9BYV - chains C and D of the 4 polymer chains in the assembly; structure by electron microscopy, 3.83 A resolution.

== Chain C (and D) ==
Protein: Ribonucleoside-diphosphate reductase subunit beta
From: Bacillus subtilis
Notes: EC 1.17.4.1; chain D of this document is another copy of the same molecule, construct and numbering; everything in this record applies to it too
UniProt: P50621 (RIR2_BACSU); residue numbers follow UniProt; this construct covers 1-329
Sequence (350 residues; row label = number of the first residue in the row; numbers below 1 keep their minus sign (Met-20 is residue -20)):
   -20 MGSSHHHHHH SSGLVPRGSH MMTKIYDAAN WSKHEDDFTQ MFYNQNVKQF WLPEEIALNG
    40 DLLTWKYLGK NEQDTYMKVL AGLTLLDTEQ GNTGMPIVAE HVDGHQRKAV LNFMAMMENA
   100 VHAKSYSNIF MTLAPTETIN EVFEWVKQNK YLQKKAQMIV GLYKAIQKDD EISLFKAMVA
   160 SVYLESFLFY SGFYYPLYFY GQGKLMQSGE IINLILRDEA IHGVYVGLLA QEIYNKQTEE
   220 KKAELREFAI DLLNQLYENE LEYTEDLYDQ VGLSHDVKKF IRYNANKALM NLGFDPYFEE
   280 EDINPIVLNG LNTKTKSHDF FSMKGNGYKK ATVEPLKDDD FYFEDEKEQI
Disordered / not traced: -20 to 15, 291-308, 323-329
Sequence notes: initiating methionine (-20); expression tag (-19 to 0)
Metal / ion sites: Mn2+ site 1: Asp66, Glu97, His101, Glu198; Mn2+ site 2: Glu97, Glu164, Glu198, His201
Swiss-Prot annotation at these positions:
  - active site: Tyr105
  - binding site (Fe cation): Asp66, Glu97, His101, Glu164, Glu198, His201

== How chain C and chain D interact ==
Pairs across the interface - 28 pairs, chain C then chain D:
  Tyr22(C) - Ala99(D)  hydrogen bond (side chain-backbone)
  Phe29(C) - Phe29(D)  hydrophobic
  Leu31(C) - Tyr22(D)
  Thr67(C) - His84(D)
  Gly70(C) - Asn91(D)  hydrogen bond (backbone-side chain)
  Asn71(C) - His84(D)  hydrogen bond
  Asn71(C) - Lys87(D)
  His84(C) - Thr67(D)
  His84(C) - Asn71(D)  hydrogen bond
  Lys87(C) - Asn71(D)
  Ala88(C) - Asn98(D)
  Asn91(C) - Ala94(D)
  Asn91(C) - Asn98(D)  hydrogen bond
  Phe92(C) - Met95(D)  hydrophobic
  Ala94(C) - Asn91(D)  hydrogen bond (backbone-side chain)
  Met95(C) - Asn91(D)
  Met95(C) - Phe92(D)  hydrophobic
  Met95(C) - Met95(D)  hydrophobic
  Asn98(C) - Lys87(D)
  Asn98(C) - Ala88(D)
  Asn98(C) - Asn91(D)  hydrogen bond
  Ala99(C) - Tyr22(D)  hydrogen bond (backbone-side chain)
  Ala99(C) - Ala88(D)
  Lys103(C) - Tyr22(D)
  Lys309(C) - Phe29(D)
  Lys309(C) - Trp30(D)
  Lys309(C) - Glu34(D)  salt bridge
  Val312(C) - Glu34(D)
Also at the interface, not in a pair above, chain C (20 interface residues in all): Val26, Pro75
Also at the interface, not in a pair above, chain D (19 interface residues in all): Val26, Leu31, Ala36, Lys103

== In short ==
Chain C and chain D form an interface of 20 and 19 residues respectively; the contacts include 8 hydrogen
bonds and 1 salt bridge. Polar pairs include Lys309(C)-Glu34(D), Tyr22(C)-Ala99(D) and Gly70(C)-Asn91(D). From
UniProt: active-site residue Tyr105(C) and 6 Fe cation-binding residues on chain C.
Chain C and chain D are both Ribonucleoside-diphosphate reductase subunit beta (Bacillus subtilis); the
structure, Class 4 model for turnover condition of Bacillus subtilis ribonucleotide reductase complex, was
determined by electron microscopy together with 9BW3, 9BWX, 9BX2, 9BX3, 9BX6, 9BX8 and 39 further entries from
the same study.
